PDB entry 1TIC | X-ray diffraction, 2.60 A resolution | chain A

[Chain A]
Molecule: Lipase
Source organism: Rhizopus oryzae
Notes: EC 3.1.1.3
UniProt: P61872 (LIP_RHIOR); residues 1-269 here correspond to UniProt positions 124-392 (UniProt number = residue number + 123)
Chain sequence (269 residues; numbered 1 to 269; the number before each row is that of its first residue):
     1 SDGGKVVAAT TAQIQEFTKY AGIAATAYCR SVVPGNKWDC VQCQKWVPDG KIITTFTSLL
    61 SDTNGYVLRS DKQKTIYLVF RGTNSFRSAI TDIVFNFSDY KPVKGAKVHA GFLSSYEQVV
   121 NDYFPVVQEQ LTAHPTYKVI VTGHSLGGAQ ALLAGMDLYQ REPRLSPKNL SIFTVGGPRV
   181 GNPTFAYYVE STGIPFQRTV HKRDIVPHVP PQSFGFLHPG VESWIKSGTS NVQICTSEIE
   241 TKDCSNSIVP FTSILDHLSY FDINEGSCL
Not modelled in the structure: 1-4
UniProt features mapped onto this chain:
  - active site: Ser145 (Nucleophile), Asp204 (Charge relay system), His257 (Charge relay system)
  - binding site (Ca(2+)): Asp256

[Summary]
Curated annotation (UniProt) lists 3 active-site residues and Ca2+-binding residue Asp256.
Chain A is Lipase (Rhizopus oryzae); the structure, Conformational lability of lipases observed in the absence
of an oil-water interface: crystallographic studies of enzymes ..., was determined by X-ray diffraction
together with 1TIB from the same study.
